6X36 - chains A and B of the 12 polymer chains in the assembly; structure by electron microscopy, 4.70 A resolution (low resolution: residue-level contacts below are approximate; hydrogen-bond / salt-bridge calls are withheld).

# Chain A
Protein: Peptidyl-prolyl cis-trans isomerase FKBP1B
Source organism: Homo sapiens
Notes: EC 5.2.1.8
Reference sequence: P68106 (FKB1B_HUMAN); residues 1-107 here correspond to UniProt positions 2-108 (UniProt number = residue number + 1)
Amino-acid sequence (110 residues; numbered -2 to 107; the number before each row is that of its first residue; numbers below 1 keep their minus sign (Ser-2 is residue -2)):
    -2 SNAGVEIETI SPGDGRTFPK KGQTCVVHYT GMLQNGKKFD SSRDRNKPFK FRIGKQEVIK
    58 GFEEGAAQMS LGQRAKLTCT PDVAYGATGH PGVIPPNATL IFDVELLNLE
Unresolved in the structure: -2 to 0, 8, 107
Differences from the reference sequence: expression tag (-2 to 0)

# Chain B
Protein: Ryanodine Receptor
Source organism: Sus scrofa
Amino-acid sequence (3531 residues; each row starts with the number of its first residue; note: 1492 numbers in that range are skipped by the numbering (no residue carries them; nothing is unmodelled there); X marks 344 residues of unknown identity (built as UNK)):
    12 QFLRTDDEVV LQCNATVLKE QLKLCLAAEG FGNRLCFLEP TSNAQNVPPD LAICCFVLEQ
    72 SLSVRALQEM LAN
    97 GHRTLLYGHA ILLRHAHSGM YLSCLTTSRS MTDKLAFDVG LQEDATGEAC WWTTHPASKQ
   157 RSEGEKVRVG DDLILVSVSS ERYLHLSTAS GELQVDASFM QTLWNMNPIC SGCEEGYVTG
   217 GHVLRLFHGH MDECLTISPA
   240 DQRRLVYYEG GSVCTHARSL WRLEPLRISW SGSHLRWGQP LRIRHVTTGR YLALIEDQGL
   300 VVVDASKAHT KATSFCFRIS KEKL
   328 KRDVEGMGPP EIKYGESLCF VQHVASGLWL TYAA
   372 LKKKAILHQE GHMDDALSLT RCQQEESQAA RMIYSTAGLY NHFIKGLDSF SGKPR
   431 PAGTALPLEG VILSLQDLIG YFEPPSEELQ HEEKQSKLRS LRNRQSLFQE EGMLSLVLNC
   491 IDRLNVYTTA AHFAEFAGEE AAESWKEIVN LLYEILASLI RGNRANCALF SNNLDWLVSK
   551 LDRLEASSGI LEVLYCVLIE SPEVLNIIQE NHIKSIISLL DKHGRNHKVL DVLCSLCVCN
   611 GVAVCSNQDL ITENLLPGRE LLLQTNLINY VTSIRPNIFV GRAEGTTQYS KWYFEVMVDE
   671 VVPFLTAQAT HLRVGWALTE GYSPYPGGGE GWGGNGVGDD LYSYGFDGLH LWTGHVPRLV
   731 TSPGQHLLAP EDVVSCCLDL SVPSISFRIN GCPVQGVFEA FNLNGLFFPV VSFSAGVKVR
   791 FLLGGRHGEF KFLPPPGYAP CHEAVLPRER LRLEPIKEYR REGPR
   837 PHLVGPSRCL SHTDFVPCP
   870 IREKLAENIH ELWALTRIEQ GWTYGPVR
   904 HPCLVDFHSL PEPERNYNLQ MSGETLKTLL ALGCHVGMAD EKAEDNLRKT KLPKTYMMSN
   964 GYKPAPLDLS HVRLTPAQTT LVDRLAENGH NVWARDRVAQ GWSYSAVQDI PARRNPRLVP
  1024 YRLLDEATKR SNRDSLCQAV RTLLGYG
  1071 RVRIFRAEKS YAVQSGRWYF EFEAVTTGEM RVGWARPELR PDVELGADEL AYVFNGHRGQ
  1131 RWHLGSELFG RPWQSGDVVG CMIDLTENTI IFTLNGEVLM SDSGSETAFR DIEVGDGFLP
  1191 VCSLGPGQVG HLNLGQDVSS LRFFAICGLQ EGFEPFAINM QRPVTTWFSK SLPQFEAVPL
  1251 EHPHYEVSRV DGTVDTPPCL RLTHR
  1280 QNSLVEMLFL RLSLPVQFHQ
  1428 LNTTTYYYSV RVFAGQEPSC VWVGWVTPDY HQHDMNFDLT KVRAVTVTMG D
  1482 NIHSSLKCSN CYMVWGGDFV
  1510 SHTDLVIGCL VDLATGLMTF TANGKESNTF FQVEPNTKLF PAVFVLPTHQ NVIQFELG
  1570 KNIMPLSAAM FLSERKNPAP QCPPRLEMQM LMPVSWSRMP NHFLRVETRR AGERLGWAVQ
  1630 CQEPLTMMAL HIPEENRCMD ILELSERLDL QQFHSHTLRL YRAVCALGNN RVAHALCSHV
  1690 DQAQLLHALE DAHLPGPLRA GYYDLLISIH LESACRSRRS MLSEYIVPLT PETRAITLFP
  1750 P
  1760 RHGLPGVGVT TSLRPPHHFS APCFVAALP
  1794 EAPARLSPSI PLEALRDKAL RMLGEAVRDG GQHARDPVGG SVEFQFVPVL KLVSTLLVMG
  1854 IFGDEDVKQI LKMIEPEV
  1924 EEGLLQMKLP ESVKLQMCNL LEYFCDQELQ HRVESLAAFA ERYVDKLQAN QRDRYGILMK
  1984 AFTMTAAETA RRTREFRSPP QEQINMLLHF K
  2021 DCPLPDEIRQ DLLEFHQDLL THCGIQ
  2092 LQSLQELVSH TVVRWAQEDF VQSPELVRAM FSLLHRQYDG LGELLRALPR AYTISPSSVE
  2152 DTMSLLECLG QIRSLLIVQM GPQEENLMIQ SIGNIMNNKV FYQHPNLMRA LGMHETVMEV
  2212 MVNVLG
  2225 RFPKMVTSCC RFLCYFCRIS RQNQRSMFDH LSYLLENSG
  2267 GMQGSTPLDV AAASVIDNNE LALALQEQDL EKVVSYLAGC GLQSCPMLLA KGYPDIGWNP
  2327 CGGERYLDFL RFAVFVNGES VEENANVVVR LLIRKPECFG P
  2377 LLATIEEA
  2424 MSFYAALIDL LGRCAP
  2444 IQAGKGEALR IRAILRSLVP LDDLVGIISL PLQIPT
  2497 PDHKASMVLF LDR
  2548 ALALNRYLCL AVLPLITKCA PL
  2579 MVDSMLHTVY RLSRGRSLTK AQRDVIEECL MALCRY
  2616 IPSMLQHLLR RLVF
  2641 XXXXXXXXXX XXX
  2664 XXXXXXXXXX XXXXXXXXX
  2688 XXXXXXXXXX XXX
  2956 XXXXXXXXXX XXXXXXXXXX XXX
  2999 XXXXXXXXXX XXXXXXXXXX
  3032 XXXXXXXXXX XXXXX
  3051 XXXXXXXXXX XX
  3146 XXXXXXXXXX XXXXXXXXXX X
  3180 XXXXXXXXXX XXXX
  3202 XXXXXXXXXX XXXXX
  3225 XXXXXXXXXX XXXX
  3278 XXXXXXXXXX X
  3292 XXXXXXXXXX XXXXXXX
  3320 XXXXXXXXXX XXXXXX
  3346 XXXXXXXXXX XXX
  3365 XXXXXXXXXX XXXXXXXXXX
  3398 EFSVLCRDLY ALYPLLIRYV DNNRAHWL
  3430 PSAEELFRMV GEIFIYWSKS HNFKREEQNF VV
  3509 XXXXXXXXXX XXXXXXXX
  3534 XXXXXXXXXX X
  3548 XXXXXXXX
  3565 XXXXXXXXXX
  3586 XXXXXXXXXX XXXXXXXX
  3625 RRAVVACFRM TPLYNLPTHR ACNMFLESYK AAWILTEDHS FEDRMIDDLS KAGE
  3689 KKPDPLHQLV LHFSRTALTE KSKLDEDYLY MAYADIMAKS CHLEE
  3747 SFEEKEMEKQ RLLYQQARLH NRGAAEMVLQ MISACKGETG AMVSSTLKLG ISILNGGNAD
  3807 VQQKMLDYLK DKKEVGFFQS IQALMQTCSV LDLNAFERQN KAEGLGMVNE DGTVINRQNG
  3867 EKVMADDEFT QDLFRFLQLL CEGHNNDFQN YLRTQTGNTT TINIIICTVD YLLRLQESIS
  3927 DFYWYYSGKD VIEEQGKRNF SKAMSVAKQV FNSLTEYIQG PCTGNQQSLA HSRLWDAVVG
  3987 FLHVFAHMMM KLA
  4008 LKELLDLQKD MVVMLLSLLE GNVVNGMIAR QMVDMLVESS SNVEMILKFF DMFLKLKDIV
  4068 GSEAFQDYVT DPRGLISKKD FQK
  4109 XXXXXX
  4122 EFANRFQEPA RDIGFNVAVL LTNLSEHVPH DPRLRNFLEL AESILEYFRP YLGRIEIMGA
  4182 SRRIERIYFE ISETNRAQWE MPQVKESKRQ FIFDVVN
  4221 GESEKMELFV SFCEDTIFEM Q
  4315 XXXXXXXXXX XXXXXXX
  4543 EVQRVKFLNY LSRNFYTLRF LALFLAFAIN FILLFYKVSD SPP
  4626 VYYFLEESTG YMEPALRCLS LLHTLVAFLC IIGYNCLKVP LVIFKREKEL ARKLEFDGLY
  4686 ITEQPEDDDV KGQWDRLVLN TPSFPSNYWD KFVKRKVLDK HGDIYGRERI AE
  4763 LTWLMSIDVK YQIWKFGVIF TDNSFLYLGW YMVMSLLGHY NNFFFAAHLL DIAMGVKTLR
  4823 TILSSVTHNG KQLVMTVGLL AVVVYLYTVV AFNFFRKFYN KS
  4873 KCDDMMTCYL FHMYVGVRAG GGIGDEIEDP AGDEYELYRV VFDITFFFFV IVILLAIIQG
  4933 LIIDAFGELR DQQEQVREDM ETKCFICGIG SDYFDTTPHR FETHTLEEHN LANYMFFLMY
  4993 LINKDETEHT GQESYVWKMY QERCWDFFPA GDCFRKQYED QL
Unresolved in the structure: 2616-2617
What the authors report for this chain:
  - conformationally variable residues (helix shift): Ile4935

# Interface between chain A and chain B
Pairs across the interface - 24 pairs, chain A then chain B:
  Ile7(A) with Val730(B)
  His25(A) with Phe674(B)
  Lys34(A) with Arg629(B)
  Lys35(A) with Asn636(B)
  Phe36(A) with Ser1687(B)
  Ser38(A) with Asp1690(B)
  Asp41(A) with Asn636(B); Ala677(B); Ala1692(B)
  Arg42(A) with Pro1781(B)
  Phe46(A) with Cys1782(B); Val1784(B)
  Glu54(A) with Ala1786(B)
  Ile56(A) with Ala1785(B)
  Arg71(A) with Phe674(B); Ala679(B)
  Tyr82(A) with Phe1783(B); Ala1785(B)
  Pro88(A) with Glu623(B); Ala1684(B)
  Gly89(A) with Pro627(B); Ala1684(B); His1688(B)
  Pro92(A) with Pro627(B)
Other interface residues (no listed pair), chain A (26 interface residues in all): Pro9, Thr27, Leu30, Asp37, Arg40, Gln53, His87, Val90, Ile91, Phe99
Other interface residues (no listed pair), chain B (27 interface residues in all): Thr622, Leu626, Gln634, Trp702, Gln735, His736, Gln1691, Ala1780

# In short
The interface between chain A and chain B involves 26 residues on one side and 27 on the other. From the
paper: conformational variability at Ile4935(B).
Chain A is Peptidyl-prolyl cis-trans isomerase FKBP1B (Homo sapiens) and chain B is Ryanodine Receptor (Sus
scrofa); the structure, Pig R615C RyR1 in complex with CaM, EGTA (class 3, closed), was determined by electron
microscopy.
